PDB entry 4JC7 | X-ray diffraction, 2.70 A resolution | chain A

[Chain A]
Name: Leukotriene C4 synthase
Source organism: Homo sapiens
Notes: EC 4.4.1.20
Reference sequence: Q16873 (LTC4S_HUMAN); residue numbers follow UniProt; this construct covers 2-150
Chain sequence (156 residues; numbered -5 to 150; the number before each row is that of its first residue; numbers below 1 keep their minus sign (Met-5 is residue -5)):
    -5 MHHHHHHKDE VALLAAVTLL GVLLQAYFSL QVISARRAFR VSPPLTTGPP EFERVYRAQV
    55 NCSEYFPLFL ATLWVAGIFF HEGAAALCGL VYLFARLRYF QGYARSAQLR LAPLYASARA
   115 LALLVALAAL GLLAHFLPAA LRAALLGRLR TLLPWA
Disordered / not traced: -5
Differences from the reference sequence: expression tag (-5 to 1); engineered mutation Ala116 (Trp in Q16873)
Ion coordination: Ni2+ site 1: His-4, His-2; Ni2+ site 2: His-1, His1
Small-molecule neighbours:
  - S-hexylglutathione (GTX): Ala20, Ser23, Leu24, Val26, Ile27, Arg30, Tyr50, Gln53, Asn55, Glu58, Tyr59, Tyr93, Arg104, Leu108, Ala112, Leu115, Ala116
  - palmitoleic acid (PAM): His0, His1, Lys2, Glu4, Leu64, Ala65, Trp68, Ile72
Reported in the primary citation:
  - mutagenesis - W116A: decreased binding to GSH
  - mutagenesis - W116A: unchanged catalytic activity
  - catalytic residues: Arg104 (citing earlier work)

[Summary]
Bound to chain A: palmitoleic acid and S-hexylglutathione. His-4 and His-2 form the Ni2+ site 1. The Ni2+ site
2 is built by His-1 and His1. From the paper: the catalytic residue Arg104; W116A reduces binding to GSH.
Chain A is Leukotriene C4 synthase (Homo sapiens); the structure, Human LTC4 synthase in complex with product
analogs - implications for enzyme catalysis, was determined by X-ray diffraction, deposited together with
4J7T, 4J7Y, 4JCZ and 4JRZ.
